5UZ9 - chains B and H of the 13 polymer chains in the assembly; structure by electron microscopy, 3.40 A resolution.

Chain B:
Molecule: CRISPR-associated protein Csy2
From: Pseudomonas aeruginosa (strain UCBPP-PA14)
UniProtKB: Q02MM0 (CSY2_PSEAB); residue numbers follow UniProt; this construct covers 1-327
Sequence (327 residues; numbered 1 to 327; the number before each row is that of its first residue):
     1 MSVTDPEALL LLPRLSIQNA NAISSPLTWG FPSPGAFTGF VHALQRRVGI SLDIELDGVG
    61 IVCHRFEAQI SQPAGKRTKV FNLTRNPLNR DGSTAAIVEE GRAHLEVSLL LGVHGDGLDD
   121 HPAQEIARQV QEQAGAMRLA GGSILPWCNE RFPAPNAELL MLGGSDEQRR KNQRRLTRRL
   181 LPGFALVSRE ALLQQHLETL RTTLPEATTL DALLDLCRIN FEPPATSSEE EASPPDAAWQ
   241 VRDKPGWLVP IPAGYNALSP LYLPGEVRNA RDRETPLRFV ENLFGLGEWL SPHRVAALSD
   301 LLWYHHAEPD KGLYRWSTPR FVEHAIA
Not modelled in the structure: 1-2, 224-238, 323-327
From the paper describing this entry:
  - binding site for Crispr RNA: Asn21, Asn86, Arg271

Chain H:
Molecule: CRISPR-associated protein Csy3
From: Pseudomonas aeruginosa (strain UCBPP-PA14)
UniProtKB: Q02MM1 (CSY3_PSEAB); residues 21-361 here correspond to UniProt positions 2-342 (UniProt number = residue number - 19)
Sequence (341 residues; each row starts with the number of its first residue):
    21 SKPILSTASV LAFERKLDPS DALMSAGAWA QRDASQEWPA VTVREKSVRG TISNRLKTKD
    81 RDPAKLDASI QSPNLQTVDV ANLPSDADTL KVRFTLRVLG GAGTPSACND AAYRDKLLQT
   141 VATYVNDQGF AELARRYAHN LANARFLWRN RVGAEAVEVR INHIRQGEVA RAWRFDALAI
   201 GLRDFKADAE LDALAELIAS GLSGSGHVLL EVVAFARIGD GQEVFPSQEL ILDKGDKKGQ
   261 KSKTLYSVRD AAAIHSQKIG NALRTIDTWY PDEDGLGPIA VEPYGSVTSQ GKAYRQPKQK
   321 LDFYTLLDNW VLRDEAPAVE QQHYVIANLI RGGVFGEAEE K
Not modelled in the structure: 21-24, 358-361
From the paper describing this entry:
  - binding site for Crispr RNA: Arg35, Arg169, Gln248, His275, Gln277, Lys278, Asn281, Arg284
  - mutagenesis - K77E/K79E, K85A, K254A/K257A: decreased binding to dsDNA
  - mutagenesis - K77E/K79E, K85A, K254A/K257A: unchanged expression

Interface between chain B and chain H:
Contacting residue pairs - 34 pairs, chain B then chain H:
  Gln18(B) - Ser40(H)
  Gln18(B) - Asp41(H)  hydrogen bond
  Gln18(B) - Ser276(H)
  Asn19(B) - Ser276(H)
  Arg65(B) - Arg269(H)
  Glu67(B) - Arg269(H)  salt bridge
  Gln69(B) - Tyr266(H)
  Asn82(B) - Glu249(H)
  Asn82(B) - Leu250(H)
  Leu83(B) - Leu250(H)  hydrophobic
  Thr84(B) - Gln277(H)  hydrogen bond
  Arg85(B) - Thr308(H)  hydrogen bond
  Leu88(B) - Val307(H)
  Leu88(B) - Thr308(H)
  Arg90(B) - Tyr304(H)  hydrogen bond
  Arg90(B) - Pro317(H)
  Gly92(B) - Gly311(H)
  Glu99(B) - Leu252(H)
  His104(B) - Asp41(H)
  His104(B) - Tyr266(H)  hydrogen bond
  Gly135(B) - Arg117(H)  hydrogen bond (backbone-side chain)
  Ala136(B) - Arg117(H)
  Ser143(B) - Arg35(H)  hydrogen bond
  Ser143(B) - Asp38(H)  hydrogen bond
  Ile144(B) - Arg117(H)
  Pro146(B) - Thr115(H)
  Pro146(B) - Leu229(H)  hydrophobic
  Arg151(B) - Gly187(H)
  Arg268(B) - Glu357(H)  salt bridge
  Asn269(B) - Ser29(H)  hydrogen bond
  Ala270(B) - Val30(H)
  Ala270(B) - Asn129(H)  hydrogen bond (backbone-side chain)
  Arg271(B) - Cys128(H)
  Arg271(B) - Asn129(H)  hydrogen bond (backbone-side chain)
Other interface residues (no listed pair), chain B (34 interface residues in all): Ala74, Phe81, Pro87, Met137, Arg138, Leu145, Trp147, Cys148, Asp272, Arg273
Other interface residues (no listed pair), chain H (34 interface residues in all): Pro39, Arg113, Leu119, Ser126, Ala127, Lys257, Glu302, Ser306, Lys312

Summary:
The chain B/chain H interface involves 34 residues from each chain; the contacts include 11 hydrogen bonds and
2 salt bridges. Among the polar pairs are Glu67(B)-Arg269(H), Arg268(B)-Glu357(H) and Gln18(B)-Asp41(H). From
the paper: a binding site for Crispr RNA at Asn21(B), Asn86(B) and Arg35(H) among others; K77E/K79E, K85A and
K254A/K257A of chain H reduce binding to dsDNA.
Here chain B is CRISPR-associated protein Csy2 and chain H is CRISPR-associated protein Csy3, both from
Pseudomonas aeruginosa (strain UCBPP-PA14). Entry 5UZ9 (Cryo EM structure of anti-CRISPRs, AcrF1 and AcrF2,
bound to type I-F crRNA-guided CRISPR surveillance complex) was determined by electron microscopy.
